3QEQ - chains C and E of the 5 polymer chains in the assembly; structure by X-ray diffraction, 2.59 A resolution.

[Chain C]
Molecule: MART-1(27-35) peptide
Sequence (9 residues; each row starts with the number of its first residue):
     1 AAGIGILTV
From the paper describing this entry:
  - conformationally variable residues: Gly5

[Chain E]
Molecule: DMF4 beta chain
Organism: Homo sapiens
Sequence (243 residues; row label = number of the first residue in the row):
     1 DAGITQSPRHKVTETGTPVTLRCHQTENHRYMYWYRQDPGHGLRLIHYSY
    51 GVKDTDKGEVSDGYSVSRSKTEDFLLTLESATSSQTSVYFCAISEVGVGQ
   101 PQHFGDGTRLSILEDLNKVFPPEVAVFEPSEAEISHTQKATLVCLATGFY
   151 PDHVELSWWVNGKEVHSGVCTDPQPLKEQPALNDSRYALSSRLRVSATFW
   201 QDPRNHFRCQVQFYGLSENDEWTQDRAKPVTQIVSAEAWGRAD
Disulfides: Cys23-Cys91, Cys144-Cys209

[Chain C / chain E interface]
Contacting residue pairs (10):
  Gly3(C) - Val98(E)
  Ile4(C) - Val98(E)  hydrophobic
  Ile4(C) - Gly99(E)
  Gly5(C) - Val98(E)
  Ile6(C) - Gly97(E)
  Ile6(C) - Val98(E)  hydrogen bond (backbone-backbone)
  Ile6(C) - Gln100(E)
  Leu7(C) - Val96(E)
  Leu7(C) - Gln100(E)
  Thr8(C) - Val96(E)  hydrogen bond (backbone-backbone)
Other interface residues (no listed pair), chain E (6 interface residues in all): Glu95
Interface features reported in the paper:
  - specific contacts: Val96(E)-Thr8(C) (hydrogen bond), Val98(E)-Ile6(C) (hydrogen bond)

[Overview]
Chain C and chain E each contribute 6 residues to their interface; the contacts include 2 hydrogen bonds. The
backbones hydrogen-bond at Ile6(C)-Val98(E) and Thr8(C)-Val96(E). The paper describes hydrogen bonds between
Val96(E) and Thr8(C) and Val98(E) and Ile6(C). The paper reports conformational variability at Gly5(C).
Here chain C is MART-1(27-35) peptide and chain E is DMF4 beta chain (Homo sapiens). Entry 3QEQ (The complex
between TCR DMF4 and human Class I MHC HLA-A2 with the bound MART-1(27-35) nonameric ...) was determined by
X-ray diffraction together with 3QDM and 3QEU from the same study.
